PDB entry 6CG0 | electron microscopy, 3.17 A resolution | chains C and G of the 11 polymer chains in the assembly

== Chain C ==
Protein: V(D)J recombination-activating protein 1
Organism: Mus musculus
Notes: EC 3.1.-.-, 2.3.2.27
UniProtKB: P15919 (RAG1_MOUSE); residues 265-1039 here = UniProt positions 265-1039
Chain sequence (775 residues; numbered 265 to 1039; the number before each row is that of its first residue):
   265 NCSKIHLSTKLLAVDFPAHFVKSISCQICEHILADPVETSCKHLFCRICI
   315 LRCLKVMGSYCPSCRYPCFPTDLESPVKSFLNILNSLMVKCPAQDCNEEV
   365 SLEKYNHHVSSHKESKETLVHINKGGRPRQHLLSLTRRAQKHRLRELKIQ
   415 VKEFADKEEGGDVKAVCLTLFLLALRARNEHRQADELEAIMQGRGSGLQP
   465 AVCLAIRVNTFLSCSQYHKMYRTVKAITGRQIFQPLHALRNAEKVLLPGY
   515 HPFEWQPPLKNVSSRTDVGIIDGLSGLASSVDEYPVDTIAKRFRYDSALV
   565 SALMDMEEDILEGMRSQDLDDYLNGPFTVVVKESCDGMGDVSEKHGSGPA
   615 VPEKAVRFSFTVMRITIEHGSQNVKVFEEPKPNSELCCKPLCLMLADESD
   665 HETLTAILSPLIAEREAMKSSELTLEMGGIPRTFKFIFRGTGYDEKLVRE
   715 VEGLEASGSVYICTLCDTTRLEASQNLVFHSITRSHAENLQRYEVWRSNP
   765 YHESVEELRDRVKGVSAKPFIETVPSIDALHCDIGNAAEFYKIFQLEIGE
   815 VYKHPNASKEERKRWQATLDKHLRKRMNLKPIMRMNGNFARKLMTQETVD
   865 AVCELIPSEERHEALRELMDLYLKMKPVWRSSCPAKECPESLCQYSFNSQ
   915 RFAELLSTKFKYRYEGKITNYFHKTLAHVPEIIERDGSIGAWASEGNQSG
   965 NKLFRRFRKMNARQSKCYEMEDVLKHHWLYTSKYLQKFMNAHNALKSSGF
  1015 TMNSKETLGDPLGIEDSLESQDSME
Disordered / not traced: 265-391, 1008-1039
Construct notes: conflict Gln962 (Glu in P15919)
Metal / ion sites: Ca2+: Asp600, Gly601 (shared with DT42(G) of chain G); Zn2+: Cys727, Cys730, His937, His942
UniProt features mapped onto this chain:
  - zinc finger: Cys290 to Arg329 (RING-type), Leu351 to Lys380 (RAG1-type)
  - DNA-binding region: Gly389 to Gln456 (NBD)
  - binding site (Zn(2+)): Cys266, His270, Cys290, Cys293, His295, Cys305, His307, Cys310, Cys313, Cys325, Cys328, Cys355, Cys360, His372, His376
  - binding site (a divalent metal cation): Asp600, Asp708
  - site: Trp893 (Essential for DNA hairpin formation, participates in base-stacking interactions near the cleavage site)
  - mutagenesis: His307 (H307A: Displays lower E3 ligase activity and affects the joining step of V(D)J recombination), Cys325 (C325G: Loss of E3 ligase activity and affects the joining step of V(D)J recombination), Arg391 (R391A: Defects in converting nicked products to hairpins; R391L: Impairs DNA-binding and hairpin formation while maintaining some nicking activity), Arg393 (R393A: Impairs DNA-binding and hairpin formation while maintaining some nicking activity), Arg401 (R401A: Allows robust hairpin activity), Arg402 (R402A: Defects in converting nicked products to hairpins), Lys405 (K405A: Reduced hairpin activity), His406 (H406A: Allows robust hairpin activity), Arg407 (R407A: Impairs DNA-binding and reduces hairpin formation without affecting nicking activity), Asn443 (N443A: Impairs DNA-binding; when associated with A-445), His445 (H445A: Impairs DNA-binding; when associated with A-443), Asp546 (D546A: Loss of DNA-binding), 21 further mutagenesis entries in UniProt
From the paper describing this entry:
  - catalytic residues: Asp600, Asp708 (citing earlier work)

== Chain G ==
Molecule: 60-nt DNA strand
Sequence (60 nucleotides; numbered 1 to 60; the number before each row is that of its first residue):
     1 CGGGTTTTTGTCTGGCTTCACACTTGATTTGCATCACTGTGTAAGACAGG
    51 CCAGATCCAG
Metal / ion sites: Ca2+: DT42 (shared with Asp600(C), Gly601(C) of chain C)

== How chain C and chain G interact ==
Pairs across the interface - 30 pairs, chain C then chain G:
  Arg442(C) - DT18(G)  sugar contact
  Asn443(C) - DT17(G)  hydrogen bond to the base
  Asn443(C) - DT18(G)  sugar contact
  Arg446(C) - DC19(G)  salt bridge to the phosphate
  Asp600(C) - DT42(G)  phosphate contact
  Ala720(C) - DG45(G)  phosphate contact
  Ala720(C) - DA46(G)  sugar contact
  Gly722(C) - DA46(G)  phosphate contact
  Gly722(C) - DC47(G)  sugar contact
  Ser723(C) - DA46(G)  phosphate contact
  Ser723(C) - DC47(G)  phosphate contact
  Val724(C) - DC47(G)  phosphate contact
  Arg773(C) - DC47(G)  salt bridge to the phosphate
  Leu794(C) - DG41(G)  base contact
  His795(C) - DT42(G)  salt bridge to the phosphate
  Arg848(C) - DT42(G)  salt bridge to the phosphate
  Asn850(C) - DG41(G)  base contact
  Gly851(C) - DG41(G)  hydrogen bond to the base
  Asn852(C) - DG39(G)  hydrogen bond to the base
  Asn852(C) - DT40(G)  hydrogen bond to the base
  Asn852(C) - DG41(G)  base contact
  Arg855(C) - DG41(G)  hydrogen bond to the base
  Lys856(C) - DT38(G)  salt bridge to the phosphate
  Glu959(C) - DG41(G)  hydrogen bond to the base
  Gln962(C) - DT40(G)  sugar contact
  Gln962(C) - DG41(G)  hydrogen bond to the sugar
  Lys966(C) - DG39(G)  hydrogen bond to the base
  Lys966(C) - DT40(G)  phosphate contact
  Arg969(C) - DT40(G)  phosphate contact
  Arg969(C) - DG41(G)  salt bridge to the phosphate
Also at the interface, not in a pair above, chain C (25 interface residues in all): Gly603, Lys618, Ile798, Ser963
Also at the interface, not in a pair above, chain G (12 interface residues in all): DA43

== Overview ==
25 residues of chain C face 12 of chain G across their interface; the contacts include 8 hydrogen bonds and 6
salt bridges. Polar contacts include Asn443(C)-DT17(G), Gly851(C)-DG41(G) and Asn852(C)-DG39(G). The paper
reports catalytic residues Asp600(C) and Asp708(C).
Chain C is V(D)J recombination-activating protein 1 (Mus musculus) and chain G is a 60-nt DNA strand; the
structure, Cryo-EM structure of mouse RAG1/2 HFC complex (3.17 A), was determined by electron microscopy,
deposited together with 5ZDZ, 5ZE0, 5ZE1, 5ZE2, 6CIJ, 6CIK, 6CIL and 6CIM.
